Entry 1PSK (X-ray diffraction, 2.80 A resolution); this record covers chains L and H.

# Chain L
Molecule: Antibody
From: Mus musculus
Notes: fragment: fab
UniProt: P01837 (KAC_MOUSE); residues 108-213 here correspond to UniProt positions 1-106 (UniProt number = residue number - 107)
Amino-acid sequence (213 residues; row label = number of the first residue in the row):
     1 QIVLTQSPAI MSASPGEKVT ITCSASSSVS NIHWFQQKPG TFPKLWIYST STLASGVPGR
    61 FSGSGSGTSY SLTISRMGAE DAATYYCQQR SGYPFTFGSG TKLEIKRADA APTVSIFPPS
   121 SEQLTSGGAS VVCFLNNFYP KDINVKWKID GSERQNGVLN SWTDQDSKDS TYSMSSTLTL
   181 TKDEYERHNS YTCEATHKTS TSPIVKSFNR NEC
Cystine bridges: Cys133-Cys193

# Chain H
Molecule: Antibody
From: Mus musculus
Notes: fragment: fab; antibody fragment or engineered binder
Amino-acid sequence (209 residues; numbered 1 to 209; the number before each row is that of its first residue):
     1 EVQLQQSGPE LVKPGASVKI SCKTSGYTFT KYTMHWVKQS HGKSLEWIGD INPNNGGTNY
    61 NQKFKGTATL TVHKSSTTAY MELRSLTSED SAVYYCTSKS FDYWGQGTTL TVSSAKTTAP
   121 SVYPLAPVCG DTTGSAVTLG CLVKGYFPEP VTLTWNSGSL SSGVHTFPAV LQSDLYTLSS
   181 SVTVTSSTWP SQSITCNVAH PASSTKVDK
Unresolved in the structure: 129-135, 158-161
Differences from the reference sequence: conflict Pro14 (Thr in Y11590), Thr24 (Ala in Y11590), Thr28 (Ser in Y11590), 23 further conflict positions vs the reference (Y11590) not listed
Cystine bridges: Cys22-Cys96, Cys141-Cys196

# Interface between chain L and chain H
Contacting residue pairs (63):
  Gln1(L) with Gln62(H)
  Ala9(L) with Lys43(H)
  Phe35(L) with Phe101(H); Trp104(H)
  Gln37(L) with Gln39(H); Tyr95(H), hydrogen bond
  Thr41(L) with Tyr95(H)
  Phe42(L) with Tyr95(H), hydrophobic; Gly105(H); Gln106(H)
  Pro43(L) with Tyr95(H); Trp104(H)
  Leu45(L) with Phe101(H)
  Thr84(L) with Lys43(H)
  Tyr86(L) with Lys43(H); Leu45(H), hydrophobic
  Gln88(L) with Phe101(H)
  Arg90(L) with Ser100(H); Phe101(H)
  Tyr93(L) with Asn59(H)
  Pro94(L) with Trp47(H), hydrophobic; Asn61(H); Gln62(H)
  Phe95(L) with Trp47(H)
  Phe97(L) with Leu45(H)
  Ser99(L) with Lys43(H)
  Gly100(L) with Lys43(H)
  Ser115(L) with Thr138(H)
  Ile116(L) with Val128(H)
  Phe117(L) with Leu125(H); Ala126(H); Thr138(H)
  Pro118(L) with Val128(H), hydrophobic
  Ser120(L) with Tyr123(H); Pro124(H)
  Glu122(L) with Tyr123(H); Pro124(H)
  Gln123(L) with Tyr123(H)
  Ser126(L) with Tyr123(H)
  Ser130(L) with Leu142(H)
  Val132(L) with Leu125(H), hydrophobic
  Phe134(L) with Leu125(H), hydrophobic; Ser179(H); Ser181(H)
  Asn136(L) with His165(H); Phe167(H); Ser181(H), hydrogen bond
  Asn137(L) with His165(H), hydrogen bond
  Leu159(L) with Val170(H), hydrophobic; Gln172(H); Thr177(H)
  Ser161(L) with Phe167(H); Pro168(H), hydrogen bond (side chain-backbone)
  Trp162(L) with Pro168(H)
  Thr163(L) with Thr166(H); Phe167(H); Pro168(H)
  Ser173(L) with His165(H), hydrogen bond; Phe167(H)
  Met174(L) with Phe167(H)
  Ser175(L) with Phe167(H); Ser179(H), hydrogen bond
  Thr179(L) with Lys144(H)
Interface residues without a listed pair, chain L (44 interface residues in all): Gly98, Thr101, Asn160, Thr177, Phe208
Interface residues without a listed pair, chain H (38 interface residues in all): His35, Val37, Asp102, Pro127, Leu139, Gly140, Ser180, Thr183

# In short
The interface between chain L and chain H involves 44 residues on one side and 38 on the other, with 6
hydrogen bonds. Among the polar pairs are Gln37(L)-Tyr95(H), Asn136(L)-Ser181(H) and Asn137(L)-His165(H).
Chain L is Antibody and chain H is Antibody, both from Mus musculus; the structure, The crystal structure of
an fab fragment that binds to the melanoma-associated GD2 ganglioside, was determined by X-ray diffraction.
